8WH9 - chains E and J of the 11 polymer chains in the assembly; structure by electron microscopy, 3.31 A resolution.

[Chain E]
Protein: Histone H3.1
Organism: Arabidopsis thaliana
UniProt: P59226 (H31_ARATH); residues 0-135 here correspond to UniProt positions 1-136 (UniProt number = residue number + 1)
Amino-acid sequence (136 residues; numbered 0 to 135; the number before each row is that of its first residue; numbering starts at 0):
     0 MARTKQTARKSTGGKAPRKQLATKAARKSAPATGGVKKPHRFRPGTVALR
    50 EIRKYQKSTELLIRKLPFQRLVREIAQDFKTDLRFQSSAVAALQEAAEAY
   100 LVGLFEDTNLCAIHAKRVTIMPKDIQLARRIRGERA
Unresolved in the structure: 0-37
Curated features (UniProtKB/Swiss-Prot):
  - site: Lys-14 (Not N6-methylated), Lys-27 (Not N6-acetylated), Ala-31 (Recognition by ATXR5 and ATXR6), Lys-36 (Not N6-acetylated)
  - modified residue: Lys-4 (N6,N6,N6-trimethyllysine), Lys-9 (N6,N6,N6-trimethyllysine), Ser-10 (Phosphoserine), Thr-11 (Phosphothreonine), Lys-14 (N6-acetyllysine), Lys-18 (N6-acetyllysine), Lys-23 (N6-acetyllysine), Lys-27 (N6,N6,N6-trimethyllysine), Ser-28 (Phosphoserine), Lys-36 (N6,N6,N6-trimethyllysine)

[Chain J]
Molecule: antisense strand (147-nt DNA)
Sequence (147 nucleotides; numbered 1 to 147; the number before each row is that of its first residue):
     1 ATCGGATGTATATATCTGACACGTGCCTGGAGACTAGGGAGTAATCCCCT
    51 TGGGCGGTTAAACGCGGGGGACAGCGCGTACGTGCGTTTAAGCGGTGCTA
   101 GAGCTGTCTACGACCAATTGAGCGGCCTCGGCACCGGGATTCTCGAT
Unresolved in the structure: 1, 144-147

[How chain E and chain J interact]
Contacting residue pairs (22):
  Arg-40(E) with DG82(J), base contact; DT83(J), hydrogen bond to the base
  Phe-41(E) with DG8(J), phosphate contact; DT83(J), phosphate contact; DG84(J), hydrogen bond to the phosphate
  Pro-43(E) with DT83(J), phosphate contact
  Gly-44(E) with DG82(J), phosphate contact; DT83(J), hydrogen bond to the phosphate
  Thr-45(E) with DT83(J), hydrogen bond to the phosphate
  Val-46(E) with DT83(J), hydrogen bond to the phosphate; DG84(J), phosphate contact
  Ala-47(E) with DT83(J), hydrogen bond to the phosphate
  Arg-49(E) with DG8(J), salt bridge to the phosphate
  Arg-63(E) with DA91(J), phosphate contact
  Lys-64(E) with DG92(J), hydrogen bond to the phosphate
  Leu-65(E) with DA91(J), phosphate contact; DG92(J), hydrogen bond to the phosphate
  Pro-66(E) with DA91(J), sugar contact
  Arg-69(E) with DA91(J), salt bridge to the phosphate
  Arg-83(E) with DT99(J), base contact; DA100(J), sugar contact; DG101(J), phosphate contact
Other interface residues (no listed pair), chain E (16 interface residues in all): His-39, Arg-42
Other interface residues (no listed pair), chain J (11 interface residues in all): DA6, DT9

[In short]
The interface between chain E and chain J involves 16 residues on one side and 11 on the other; the contacts
include 8 hydrogen bonds and 2 salt bridges. Polar contacts include Arg-40(E)/DT83(J), Phe-41(E)/DG84(J) and
Gly-44(E)/DT83(J).
Here chain E is Histone H3.1 (Arabidopsis thaliana) and chain J is antisense strand (147-nt DNA). Entry 8WH9
(Structure of DDM1-nucleosome complex in ADP-BeFx state) was determined by electron microscopy (same
publication as 8WH5, 8WH8, 8WHA and 8WHB).
